4TR9 - chains A and E of the 10 polymer chains in the assembly; structure by X-ray diffraction, 2.11 A resolution.

Chain A:
Name: Fructose-bisphosphate aldolase
From: Plasmodium falciparum
Notes: EC 4.1.2.13
UniProt: Q7KQL9 (ALF_PLAF7); residues 0-368 here correspond to UniProt positions 1-369 (UniProt number = residue number + 1)
Amino-acid sequence (369 residues; numbered 0 to 368; the number before each row is that of its first residue; numbering starts at 0):
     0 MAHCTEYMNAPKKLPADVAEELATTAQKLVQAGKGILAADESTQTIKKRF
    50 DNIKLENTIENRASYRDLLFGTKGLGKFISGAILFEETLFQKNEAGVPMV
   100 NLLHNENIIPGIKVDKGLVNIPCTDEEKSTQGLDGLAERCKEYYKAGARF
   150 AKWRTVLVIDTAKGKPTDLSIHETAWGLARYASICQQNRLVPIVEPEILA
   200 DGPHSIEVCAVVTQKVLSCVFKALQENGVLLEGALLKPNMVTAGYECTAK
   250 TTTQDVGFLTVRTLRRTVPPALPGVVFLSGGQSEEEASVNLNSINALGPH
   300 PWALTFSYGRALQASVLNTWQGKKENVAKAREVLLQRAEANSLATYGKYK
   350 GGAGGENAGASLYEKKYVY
Not modelled in the structure: 0-4, 352-368
Residues lining bound ligands: TRAP (38D; N'-[(E)-(2,4-dichlorophenyl)methylidene]-3,4-dihydroxybenzohydrazide): Ala37, Asp39, Glu40, Ser41, Thr44, Lys112, Lys151, Arg153, Glu194, Lys236
Swiss-Prot annotation at these positions:
  - active site: Glu194 (Proton acceptor), Lys236 (Schiff-base intermediate with dihydroxyacetone phosphate)
  - binding site (dihydroxyacetone phosphate): Asp39, Lys151, Lys236, Ser278, Gly279, Gly308, Arg309
  - binding site (D-glyceraldehyde 3-phosphate): Ser41, Thr44, Lys112, Glu194
  - binding site (beta-D-fructose 1,6-bisphosphate): Arg48, Ser278 to Gly280, Ser306, Arg309
  - site: Tyr368 (Necessary for preference for fructose 1,6-bisphosphate over fructose 1-phosphate)
What the authors report for this chain:
  - binding site for TRAP: Glu40, Thr44, Lys47, Arg48, Leu117

Chain E:
Name: Ala-ala-ser-leu-tyr-glu-lys-lys-ala-ala
From: Plasmodium falciparum 3D7
Amino-acid sequence (10 residues; row label = number of the first residue in the row):
     7 AASLYEKKAA

How chain A and chain E interact:
Pairs across the interface - 12 pairs, chain A then chain E:
  Phe257(A) - Tyr11(E)  hydrophobic
  Val260(A) - Tyr11(E)  hydrophobic
  Arg261(A) - Tyr11(E)
  Arg264(A) - Tyr11(E)
  Arg264(A) - Glu12(E)  salt bridge
  Ala295(A) - Leu10(E)
  Leu296(A) - Ser9(E)
  Leu296(A) - Leu10(E)  hydrogen bond (backbone-backbone)
  Leu296(A) - Tyr11(E)  hydrogen bond (backbone-backbone)
  Gly297(A) - Ser9(E)
  Gly297(A) - Leu10(E)
  Pro298(A) - Ser9(E)
Also at the interface, not in a pair above, chain E (5 interface residues in all): Ala8

Overview:
8 residues of chain A face 5 of chain E across their interface, with 2 hydrogen bonds and 1 salt bridge. Among
the polar pairs are Arg264(A)-Glu12(E), Leu296(A)-Leu10(E) and Leu296(A)-Tyr11(E). Chain A binds TRAP. From
the paper: a binding site for TRAP at Glu40(A), Thr44(A) and Lys47(A) among others.
Here chain A is Fructose-bisphosphate aldolase (Plasmodium falciparum) and chain E is
Ala-ala-ser-leu-tyr-glu-lys-lys-ala-ala (Plasmodium falciparum 3D7). Entry 4TR9 (Ternary co-crystal structure
of fructose-bisphosphate aldolase from Plasmodium falciparum in complex with TRAP and a small ...) was
determined by X-ray diffraction.
